9JFZ - chains B and N of the 5 polymer chains in the assembly; structure by electron microscopy, 2.90 A resolution.

== Chain B ==
Protein: Guanine nucleotide-binding protein G(I)/G(S)/G(T) subunit beta-1
Source organism: Homo sapiens
UniProt: P62873 (GBB1_HUMAN); residues 2-340 here = UniProt positions 2-340
Amino-acid sequence (346 residues; numbered -5 to 340; the number before each row is that of its first residue; numbers below 1 keep their minus sign (Ile-5 is residue -5)):
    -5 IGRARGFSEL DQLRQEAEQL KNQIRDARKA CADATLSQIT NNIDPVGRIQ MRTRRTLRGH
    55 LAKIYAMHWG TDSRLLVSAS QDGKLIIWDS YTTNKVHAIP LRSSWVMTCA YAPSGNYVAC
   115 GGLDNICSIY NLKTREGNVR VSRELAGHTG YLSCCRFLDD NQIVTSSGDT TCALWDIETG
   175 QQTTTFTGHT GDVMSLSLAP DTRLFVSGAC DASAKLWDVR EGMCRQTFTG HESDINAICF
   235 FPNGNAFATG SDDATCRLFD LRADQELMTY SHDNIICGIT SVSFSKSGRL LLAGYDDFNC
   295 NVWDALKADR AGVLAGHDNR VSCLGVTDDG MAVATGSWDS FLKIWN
Not modelled in the structure: -5 to 2
Sequence notes: expression tag (-5 to 1)
UniProt features mapped onto this chain:
  - modified residue: Ser2 (N-acetylserine), His266 (Phosphohistidine)
  - natural variant: Leu30 (L30F: In MRD42; uncertain significance), Arg52 (R52G: In MRD42), Gly64 (G64V: In MRD42), Asp76 (D76E: In MRD42; D76G: In MRD42), Gly77 (G77S: In MRD42), Lys78 (K78R: In MRD42), Ile80 (I80N: In MRD42; I80T: In MRD42), His91 (H91R: In MRD42; uncertain significance), Ala92 (A92T: In MRD42), Pro94 (P94S: In MRD42), Leu95 (L95P: In MRD42), Arg96 (R96L: In MRD42), 5 further natural variant entries in UniProt

== Chain N ==
Protein: Nanobody 35
Source organism: Lama glama
Notes: antibody fragment or engineered binder
Amino-acid sequence (157 residues; numbered -22 to 134; the number before each row is that of its first residue; numbers below 1 keep their minus sign (Met-22 is residue -22)):
   -22 MKYLLPTAAA GLLLLAAQPA MAMQVQLQES GGGLVQPGGS LRLSCAASGF TFSNYKMNWV
    38 RQAPGKGLEW VSDISQSGAS ISYTGSVKGR FTISRDNAKN TLYLQMNSLK PEDTAVYYCA
    98 RCPAPFTRDC FDVTSTTYAY RGQGTQVTVS SHHHHHH
Not modelled in the structure: -22 to 0, 127-134
Disulfides: Cys22-Cys96, Cys99-Cys107

== Interface between chain B and chain N ==
Pairs across the interface (10):
  Thr184(B) with Thr114(N)
  Cys204(B) with Tyr117(N)
  Glu226(B) with Phe27(N); Tyr32(N), hydrogen bond; Arg98(N), hydrogen bond (backbone-side chain)
  Ser227(B) with Pro100(N), hydrogen bond (side chain-backbone); Tyr117(N)
  Asp228(B) with Tyr117(N), hydrogen bond
  Asp246(B) with Pro102(N)
  Ile270(B) with Phe103(N), hydrophobic
Also at the interface, not in a pair above, chain B (11 interface residues in all): Asp205, Ala206, His225, Asp247
Also at the interface, not in a pair above, chain N (12 interface residues in all): Val2, Gly26, Thr28, Ala116

== Overview ==
11 residues of chain B face 12 of chain N across their interface, with 4 hydrogen bonds. Polar pairs include
Glu226(B)-Tyr32(N), Glu226(B)-Arg98(N) and Ser227(B)-Pro100(N).
Chain B is Guanine nucleotide-binding protein G(I)/G(S)/G(T) subunit beta-1 (Homo sapiens) and chain N is
Nanobody 35 (Lama glama); the structure, Cryo-EM structure of intermediate state GPR4 complexed with miniGs/q
in pH7.5, was determined by electron microscopy together with 8ZCE, 8ZCF, 9JFT, 9JFV, 9JFW, 9JFX, 9JHP and
9LGM from the same study.
